Entry 6OLO (X-ray diffraction, 2.30 A resolution); this record covers chain A.

[Chain A]
Name: Designed trimeric coiled coil peptide
Sequence (30 residues; numbered 0 to 29; the number before each row is that of its first residue; numbering starts at 0):
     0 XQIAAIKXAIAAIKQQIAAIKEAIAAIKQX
Unresolved in the structure: 28-29
Modified residues: ACE (acetyl group) at position 0; 7WJ ((2S)-2-amino-4-[([1~2~,2~2~:2~6~,3~2~-terpyridine]-2~4~-carbonyl)amino]butanoic acid) at position 7; NH2 (amino group) at position 29
Bound ions: Cu ion: 7WJ_7, E21

[Summary]
The Cu ion site is built by 7WJ_7 and E21.
Chain A is Designed trimeric coiled coil peptide; the structure, Controlling the Self-Assembly of Synthetic
Metal-Coordinating Coiled-Coil Peptides: Hexagonal Lattice from a Trimeric Coiled Coil, was determined by
X-ray diffraction together with 6OLN from the same study.
